7QX8 - chains A and D of the 4 polymer chains in the assembly; structure by X-ray diffraction, 2.74 A resolution.

# Chain A (and D)
Protein: Serine hydroxymethyltransferase 7
Organism: Arabidopsis thaliana
Notes: EC 2.1.2.1; chain D of this document is another copy of the same molecule, construct and numbering; everything in this record applies to it too
UniProt: Q84WV0 (GLYC7_ARATH); residues 123-598 here = UniProt positions 123-598
Chain sequence (479 residues; row label = number of the first residue in the row):
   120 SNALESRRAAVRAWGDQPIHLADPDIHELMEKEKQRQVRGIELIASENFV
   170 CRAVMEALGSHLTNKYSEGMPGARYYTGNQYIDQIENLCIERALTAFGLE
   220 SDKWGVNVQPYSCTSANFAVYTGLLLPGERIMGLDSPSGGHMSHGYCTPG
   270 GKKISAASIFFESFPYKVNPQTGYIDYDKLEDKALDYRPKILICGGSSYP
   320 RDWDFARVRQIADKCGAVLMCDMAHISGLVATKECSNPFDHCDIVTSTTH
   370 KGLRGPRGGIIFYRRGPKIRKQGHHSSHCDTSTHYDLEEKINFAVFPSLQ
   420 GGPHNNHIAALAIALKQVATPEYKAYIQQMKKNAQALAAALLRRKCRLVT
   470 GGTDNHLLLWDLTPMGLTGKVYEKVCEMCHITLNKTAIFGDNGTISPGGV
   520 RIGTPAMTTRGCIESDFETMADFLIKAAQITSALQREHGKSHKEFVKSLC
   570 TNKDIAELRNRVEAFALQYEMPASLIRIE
Disordered / not traced: 120-121, 257-270, 388-401, 510-511, 595-598 (chain D: 120, 257-270, 388-401, 511-513, 558-561, 594-598)
Differences from the reference sequence: expression tag (120-122)
Reported in the primary citation:
  - conformationally variable residues (helix shift): Phe564

# Interface between chain A and chain D
Residue-residue contacts (15; chain A residue first):
  Gly247(A) - Glu281(D)
  Arg249(A) - Glu281(D)  salt bridge
  Arg249(A) - Ser282(D)  hydrogen bond (side chain-backbone)
  Arg249(A) - Tyr306(D)
  Glu281(A) - Arg249(D)  salt bridge
  Glu281(A) - Glu281(D)
  Ser282(A) - Arg249(D)  hydrogen bond (backbone-side chain)
  Phe283(A) - Asp305(D)
  Phe283(A) - Tyr306(D)
  Lys302(A) - Asp305(D)  salt bridge
  Asp305(A) - Phe283(D)
  Asp305(A) - Lys286(D)  salt bridge
  Asp305(A) - Lys302(D)  salt bridge
  Tyr306(A) - Phe283(D)  hydrophobic
  Tyr306(A) - Tyr306(D)  hydrophobic
Interface residues without a listed pair, chain A (9 interface residues in all): Arg307
Interface residues without a listed pair, chain D (11 interface residues in all): Gly247, Lys271, Pro284

# Overview
Chain A and chain D form an interface of 9 and 11 residues respectively; the contacts include 2 hydrogen bonds
and 5 salt bridges. Among the polar pairs are Arg249(A)-Glu281(D), Lys302(A)-Asp305(D) and
Asp305(A)-Lys286(D). From the paper: conformational variability at Phe564(A).
Chain A and chain D are both Serine hydroxymethyltransferase 7 (Arabidopsis thaliana); the structure, Crystal
structure of serine hydroxymethyltransferase, isoform 7 from Arabidopsis thaliana (SHM7), was determined by
X-ray diffraction (same publication as 7PZZ, 7Q00 and 7QPE).
